Entry 1EAH (X-ray diffraction, 2.90 A resolution); this record covers chains 1 and 4 of the 4 polymer chains in the assembly.

[Chain 1]
Name: Poliovirus type 2 coat proteins VP1 to VP4
Organism: Human poliovirus 2
UniProtKB: P06210 (POLG_POL2L); residues 1-301 here correspond to UniProt positions 578-878 (UniProt number = residue number + 577)
Chain sequence (301 residues; each row starts with the number of its first residue):
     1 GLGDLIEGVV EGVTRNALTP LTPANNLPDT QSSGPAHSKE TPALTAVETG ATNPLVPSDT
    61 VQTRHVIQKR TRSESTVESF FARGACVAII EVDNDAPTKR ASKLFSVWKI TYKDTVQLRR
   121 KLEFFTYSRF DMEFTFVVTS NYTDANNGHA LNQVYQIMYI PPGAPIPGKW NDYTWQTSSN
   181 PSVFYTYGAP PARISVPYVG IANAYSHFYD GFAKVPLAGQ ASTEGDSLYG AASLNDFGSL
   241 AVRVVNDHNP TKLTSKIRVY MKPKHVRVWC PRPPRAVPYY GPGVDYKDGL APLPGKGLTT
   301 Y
Disordered / not traced: 1-23, 96-101
Ligand contacts: SC4 (1[2-chloro-4-methoxy-phenyl-oxymethyl]-4-[2,6-dichloro-phenyl-oxymethyl]-benzene): Ile-110, Thr-111, Tyr-112, Leu-122, Ser-128, Phe-130, Met-132, Phe-134, Phe-136, Tyr-159, Pro-181, Val-183, Ile-194, Val-196, Val-199, Tyr-205, His-207, Phe-237, Leu-240

[Chain 4]
Name: Poliovirus type 2 coat proteins VP1 to VP4
Organism: Human poliovirus 2
UniProtKB: P06210 (POLG_POL2L); residues 2-69 here correspond to UniProt positions 1-68 (UniProt number = residue number - 1)
Chain sequence (68 residues; row label = number of the first residue in the row):
     2 GAQVSSQKVG AHENSNRAYG GSTINYTTIN YYRDSASNAA SKQDFAQDPS KFTEPIKDVL
    62 IKTAPTLN

[How chain 1 and chain 4 interact]
Contacting residue pairs (34):
  Ala-24(1) / Asp-45(4)  hydrogen bond (backbone-backbone)
  Ala-24(1) / Phe-46(4)
  Ala-24(1) / Ala-47(4)
  Glu-40(1) / Thr-64(4)
  Thr-41(1) / Lys-63(4)
  Thr-41(1) / Thr-64(4)  hydrogen bond (backbone-backbone)
  Pro-42(1) / Lys-63(4)
  Thr-45(1) / Thr-67(4)  hydrogen bond
  Ala-46(1) / Thr-67(4)
  Ala-46(1) / Leu-68(4)  hydrophobic
  Thr-49(1) / Ile-57(4)
  Thr-49(1) / Thr-67(4)
  Gly-50(1) / Pro-56(4)
  Ala-51(1) / Thr-54(4)
  Ala-51(1) / Ile-57(4)  hydrophobic
  Thr-52(1) / Thr-54(4)  hydrogen bond (backbone-backbone)
  Thr-52(1) / Glu-55(4)
  Pro-54(1) / Lys-63(4)  hydrogen bond (backbone-side chain)
  Leu-55(1) / Lys-63(4)
  Asp-59(1) / Lys-63(4)  salt bridge
  Glu-78(1) / Ala-41(4)
  Glu-78(1) / Asp-45(4)
  Ala-82(1) / Lys-43(4)
  Asp-131(1) / Ala-37(4)
  Ser-195(1) / Ala-37(4)  hydrogen bond (side chain-backbone)
  Ser-195(1) / Ser-38(4)
  Pro-197(1) / Ala-37(4)  hydrophobic
  Lys-264(1) / Ala-37(4)  hydrogen bond (side chain-backbone)
  Lys-264(1) / Ser-38(4)
  Lys-264(1) / Asn-39(4)  hydrogen bond (side chain-backbone)
  His-265(1) / Ser-36(4)
  His-265(1) / Asn-39(4)
  His-265(1) / Ala-40(4)  hydrogen bond (side chain-backbone)
  Pro-271(1) / Phe-53(4)
Also at the interface, not in a pair above, chain 1 (28 interface residues in all): Leu-44, Asn-53, Val-56, Lys-69, Thr-71, Thr-76, Val-196
Also at the interface, not in a pair above, chain 4 (20 interface residues in all): Lys-9

[In short]
The interface between chain 1 and chain 4 involves 28 residues on one side and 20 on the other, with 9
hydrogen bonds and 1 salt bridge. Polar pairs include Asp-59(1)/Lys-63(4), Thr-45(1)/Thr-67(4) and
Pro-54(1)/Lys-63(4). Chain 1 binds compound SC4.
Here chain 1 is Poliovirus type 2 coat proteins VP1 to VP4 and chain 4 is Poliovirus type 2 coat proteins VP1
to VP4, both from Human poliovirus 2. Entry 1EAH (PV2L complexed with antiviral agent SCH48973) was determined
by X-ray diffraction.
